PDB entry 7X9W | electron microscopy, 2.78 A resolution | chains A and V of the 24 polymer chains in the assembly

[Chain A (and V)]
Protein: Sulfur oxygenase/reductase
From: Acidianus ambivalens
Notes: EC 1.13.11.55; chain V of this document is another copy of the same molecule, construct and numbering; everything in this record applies to it too
UniProt: P29082 (SOR_ACIAM); numbering as in UniProt (aligned over 2-308)
Chain sequence (307 residues; numbered 2 to 308; the number before each row is that of its first residue):
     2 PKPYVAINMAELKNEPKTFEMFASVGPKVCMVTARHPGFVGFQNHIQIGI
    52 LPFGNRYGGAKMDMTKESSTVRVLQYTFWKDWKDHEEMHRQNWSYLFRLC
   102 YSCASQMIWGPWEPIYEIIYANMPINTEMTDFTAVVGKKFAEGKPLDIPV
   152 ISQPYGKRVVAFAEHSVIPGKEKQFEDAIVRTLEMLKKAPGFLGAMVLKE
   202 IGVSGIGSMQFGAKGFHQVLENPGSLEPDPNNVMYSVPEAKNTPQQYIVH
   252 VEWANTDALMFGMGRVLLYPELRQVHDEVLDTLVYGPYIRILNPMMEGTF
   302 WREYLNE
Modified / non-standard residues: Cys31 (S-mercaptocysteine; CSS)
Swiss-Prot annotation at these positions:
  - binding site (Fe cation): His86, His90, Glu114
  - modified residue: Cys31 (Cysteine persulfide)
  - mutagenesis: Cys31 (C31A/S: No enzyme activity. Still binds iron), His86 (H86A: No enzyme activity and no iron bound), His90 (H90A: No enzyme activity and no iron bound), Cys101 (C101A: 10% residual activity; C101S: 1% residual enzyme activity, and no iron bound), Cys104 (C104A/S: 10% residual activity), Glu114 (E114A: No enzyme activity and no iron bound; E114D: 1% residual enzyme activity and 4% of wild-type levels of iron bound)
Metal / ion sites: Fe ion: His86, His90, Glu114
From the paper describing this entry:
  - Fe ion coordination: His86, His90, Glu114
  - mutagenesis - C101A, C101S: decreased catalytic activity (citing earlier work)
  - self-association interface (contacts with another copy of this molecule): Arg99, Met130, Phe133, Phe141, Ser226
  - mutagenesis - R99A, F133A (less than 2-fold), F133A/F141A, F141A (less than 2-fold), S226T: increased catalytic activity (citing earlier work)
  - catalytic residues: Cys101, Cys104 (citing earlier work)

[Chain A / chain V interface]
Pairs across the interface (15):
  Lys29(A) - Tyr102(V)  hydrogen bond
  Lys29(A) - Leu221(V)
  Lys29(A) - Glu222(V)
  Lys29(A) - Asn223(V)  hydrogen bond (side chain-backbone)
  Lys29(A) - Pro224(V)
  Met32(A) - Leu221(V)  hydrophobic
  Met32(A) - Glu222(V)
  Val33(A) - Glu222(V)  hydrogen bond (backbone-side chain)
  Arg36(A) - Glu222(V)  salt bridge
  Tyr96(A) - Gln219(V)  hydrogen bond
  Tyr96(A) - Glu222(V)
  Tyr96(A) - Leu227(V)  hydrophobic
  Arg99(A) - Ser226(V)  hydrogen bond
  Arg99(A) - Leu227(V)
  Ser226(A) - Ser226(V)
Also at the interface, not in a pair above, chain A (9 interface residues in all): Ser95, Leu100

[Summary]
Chain A and chain V form an interface of 9 and 8 residues respectively, with 5 hydrogen bonds and 1 salt
bridge. Polar pairs include Arg36(A)-Glu222(V), Lys29(A)-Tyr102(V) and Lys29(A)-Asn223(V). The paper reports
catalytic residues Cys101(A) and Cys104(A); R99A, F133A and F133A/F141A of chain A, among others, increase
catalytic activity; 7 substitutions were tested in all.
Both chains are Sulfur oxygenase/reductase (Acidianus ambivalens). Entry 7X9W (Sulfur Oxygenase Reductase from
Acidianus ambivalens) was determined by electron microscopy together with 7X7M from the same study.
